2UWJ - chains F and G of the 3 polymer chains in the assembly; structure by X-ray diffraction, 2.00 A resolution.

== Chain F ==
Name: Type III export protein pscf
From: Pseudomonas aeruginosa
Reference sequence: P95434 (PSCF_PSEAE); residues 55-85 here correspond to UniProt positions 54-84 (UniProt number = residue number - 1)
Amino-acid sequence (32 residues; row label = number of the first residue in the row):
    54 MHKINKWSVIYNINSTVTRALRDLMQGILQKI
Ion coordination: Ni2+: Met54, His55 (shared with His80(G) of chain G)
From the paper describing this entry:
  - mutagenesis - L74K/I81K, M78K/L82K: decreased stability
  - mutagenesis - D76A: unchanged expression

== Chain G ==
Name: Type III export protein pscg
From: Pseudomonas aeruginosa
Reference sequence: P95435 (PSCG_PSEAE); numbering as in UniProt (aligned over 1-115)
Amino-acid sequence (115 residues; each row starts with the number of its first residue):
     1 MDTSLIRELAELALAGSGQHCHEEALCIAEWLERLGQDEAARLIRISSLA
    51 NQGRYQEALAFAHGNPWPALEPWFALCEWHLGLGAALDRRLAGLGGSSDP
   101 ALADFAAGMRAQVRT
Disordered / not traced: 1
Curated features (UniProtKB/Swiss-Prot):
  - mutagenesis: Leu5 (L5S: About 20% loss of cytotoxicity; in association with S-9), Leu9 (L9S: About 20% loss of cytotoxicity; in association with S-5)
Ion coordination: Ni2+: His80 (shared with Met54(F), His55(F) of chain F)

== Chain F / chain G interface ==
Residue-residue contacts (50; chain F residue first):
  Ile57(F) - His20(G)  hydrogen bond (backbone-side chain)
  Ile57(F) - Asn51(G)
  Asn58(F) - His20(G)
  Lys59(F) - Gly18(G)
  Lys59(F) - Gln19(G)
  Lys59(F) - His20(G)
  Trp60(F) - Leu14(G)
  Trp60(F) - Gly18(G)  hydrogen bond (backbone-backbone)
  Trp60(F) - Ser47(G)
  Trp60(F) - Asn51(G)
  Trp60(F) - Trp73(G)  hydrophobic
  Ser61(F) - Asn51(G)  hydrogen bond (side chain-backbone)
  Val62(F) - Ala50(G)  hydrophobic
  Val62(F) - Asn51(G)  hydrogen bond (backbone-side chain)
  Val62(F) - Trp73(G)  hydrophobic
  Val62(F) - Leu76(G)  hydrophobic
  Val62(F) - His80(G)  hydrogen bond (backbone-side chain)
  Ile63(F) - Leu76(G)  hydrophobic
  Asn65(F) - Gln112(G)  hydrogen bond (backbone-side chain)
  Ile66(F) - Trp79(G)  hydrophobic
  Ile66(F) - Gln112(G)
  Asn67(F) - Gln112(G)  hydrogen bond (backbone-side chain)
  Val70(F) - Phe105(G)  hydrophobic
  Val70(F) - Gly108(G)
  Val70(F) - Met109(G)
  Ala73(F) - Ala101(G)
  Ala73(F) - Phe105(G)
  Leu74(F) - Pro72(G)  hydrophobic
  Leu74(F) - Trp73(G)
  Asp76(F) - Ala101(G)
  Leu77(F) - Pro72(G)  hydrophobic
  Leu77(F) - Asp99(G)
  Leu77(F) - Ala101(G)  hydrophobic
  Leu77(F) - Leu102(G)  hydrophobic
  Met78(F) - Leu14(G)  hydrophobic
  Met78(F) - Trp73(G)  hydrophobic
  Ile81(F) - Glu39(G)
  Ile81(F) - Ala40(G)  hydrophobic
  Ile81(F) - Ala69(G)  hydrophobic
  Ile81(F) - Leu70(G)  hydrophobic
  Leu82(F) - Arg7(G)
  Leu82(F) - Ala10(G)  hydrophobic
  Leu82(F) - Glu11(G)
  Leu82(F) - Leu14(G)  hydrophobic
  Gln83(F) - Arg7(G)  hydrogen bond (backbone-side chain)
  Ile85(F) - Ile6(G)  hydrophobic
  Ile85(F) - Arg7(G)  hydrogen bond (backbone-side chain)
  Ile85(F) - Ala10(G)  hydrophobic
  Ile85(F) - Gln37(G)
  Ile85(F) - Ala40(G)  hydrophobic
Other interface residues (no listed pair), chain F (21 interface residues in all): Tyr64
Other interface residues (no listed pair), chain G (32 interface residues in all): Ala15, Ser17, Leu43, Asp104
Interface features reported in the paper:
  - residue pairs: Phe105(G)-Leu74(F)
  - interface residues, chain F: Trp60(F), Val62(F), Ile63(F), Ile66(F), Val70(F), Leu74(F), Leu77(F), Met78(F), Ile81(F), Leu82(F), Ile85(F)
  - interface residues, chain G: Leu14(G), Leu43(G), Trp73(G), Phe105(G)
  - hot spots on chain G (mutagenesis) - W73S, F105S: decreased stability with Type III export protein pscf (chain F)
  - hot spots on chain G (mutagenesis) - L43S/W73S: abolished binding to Type III export protein pscf (chain F)

== Overview ==
The interface between chain F and chain G involves 21 residues on one side and 32 on the other, with 9
hydrogen bonds. Among the polar pairs are Ile57(F)-His20(G), Ser61(F)-Asn51(G) and Val62(F)-Asn51(G). The
paper describes a contact between Phe105(G) and Leu74(F). The paper reports that L74K/I81K and M78K/L82K of
chain F reduce stability; interface residues Trp60(F), Val62(F) and Leu14(G) among others; 6 substitutions
were tested in all.
Here chain F is Type III export protein pscf and chain G is Type III export protein pscg, both from
Pseudomonas aeruginosa. Entry 2UWJ (Structure of the heterotrimeric complex which regulates type III secretion
needle formation) was determined by X-ray diffraction.
